PDB entry 1A1K | X-ray diffraction, 1.90 A resolution | chains B and A of the 3 polymer chains in the assembly

Chain B:
Molecule: 11-nt DNA strand
Sequence (11 nucleotides; each row starts with the number of its first residue):
     1 AGCGTGGGAC C

Chain A:
Name: Radr ZIF268 variant
Organism: Mus musculus
Notes: fragment: zinc finger
Reference sequence: P08046 (EGR1_MOUSE); residues 102-190 here correspond to UniProt positions 308-396 (UniProt number = residue number + 206)
Amino-acid sequence (90 residues; row label = number of the first residue in the row):
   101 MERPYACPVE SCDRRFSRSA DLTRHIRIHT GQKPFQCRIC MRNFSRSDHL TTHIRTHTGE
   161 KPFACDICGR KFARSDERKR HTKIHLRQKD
Disordered / not traced: 101-102, 188-190
Differences from the reference sequence: variant Ala120 (Asp326 in P08046), Asp121 (Glu327 in P08046)
Ion coordination: Zn2+ site 1: Cys107, Cys112, His125, His129; Zn2+ site 2: Cys137, Cys140, His153, His157; Zn2+ site 3: Cys165, Cys168, His181, His185

Interface between chain B and chain A:
Pairs across the interface - 30 pairs, chain B then chain A:
  DA1(B) with Arg170(A), sugar contact; Arg180(A), hydrogen bond to the base
  DG2(B) with Arg180(A), hydrogen bond to the base
  DC3(B) with Thr156(A), phosphate contact; Arg174(A), base contact; Glu177(A), base contact; Arg180(A), base contact
  DG4(B) with Arg142(A), hydrogen bond to the phosphate; His153(A), salt bridge to the phosphate; Arg174(A), hydrogen bond to the base
  DT5(B) with Arg142(A), salt bridge to the phosphate; Phe144(A), phosphate contact; His149(A), stacking on the base; Arg174(A), hydrogen bond to the base
  DG6(B) with Ile128(A), phosphate contact; Ser145(A), hydrogen bond to the phosphate; Arg146(A), hydrogen bond to the base; His149(A), hydrogen bond to the base
  DG7(B) with Arg114(A), salt bridge to the phosphate; Phe116(A), phosphate contact; Arg124(A), hydrogen bond to the base; His125(A), salt bridge to the phosphate; Arg146(A), hydrogen bond to the base
  DG8(B) with Arg103(A), salt bridge to the phosphate; Phe116(A), phosphate contact; Asp121(A), phosphate contact; Arg124(A), hydrogen bond to the base; Arg146(A), base contact
  DA9(B) with Arg118(A), phosphate contact; Arg124(A), base contact
Other interface residues (no listed pair), chain B (10 interface residues in all): DC10
Other interface residues (no listed pair), chain A (22 interface residues in all): Thr152, Lys161, Asp176

Summary:
Chain B and chain A form an interface of 10 and 22 residues respectively, with 11 hydrogen bonds, 5 salt
bridges and 1 aromatic stacking contact. Polar pairs include DA1(B)-Arg180(A), DG2(B)-Arg180(A) and
DG4(B)-Arg174(A). Cys107(A), Cys112(A), His125(A) and His129(A) form the Zn2+ site 1.
Here chain B is an 11-nt DNA strand and chain A is Radr ZIF268 variant (Mus musculus). Entry 1A1K (Radr
(ZIF268 variant) zinc finger-DNA complex (gacc site)) was determined by X-ray diffraction (same publication as
1A1G, 1A1H, 1A1I, 1A1J and 1A1L).
